7EZV - chains A and M of the 5 polymer chains in the assembly; structure by electron microscopy, 3.30 A resolution.

Chain A:
Protein: Spike glycoprotein
From: Severe acute respiratory syndrome coronavirus 2
UniProtKB: P0DTC2 (SPIKE_SARS2); aligned to UniProt positions 1-1205 over residues 4-1208 (the alignment contains insertions or deletions, so no single offset holds)
Sequence (1285 residues; row label = number of the first residue in the row):
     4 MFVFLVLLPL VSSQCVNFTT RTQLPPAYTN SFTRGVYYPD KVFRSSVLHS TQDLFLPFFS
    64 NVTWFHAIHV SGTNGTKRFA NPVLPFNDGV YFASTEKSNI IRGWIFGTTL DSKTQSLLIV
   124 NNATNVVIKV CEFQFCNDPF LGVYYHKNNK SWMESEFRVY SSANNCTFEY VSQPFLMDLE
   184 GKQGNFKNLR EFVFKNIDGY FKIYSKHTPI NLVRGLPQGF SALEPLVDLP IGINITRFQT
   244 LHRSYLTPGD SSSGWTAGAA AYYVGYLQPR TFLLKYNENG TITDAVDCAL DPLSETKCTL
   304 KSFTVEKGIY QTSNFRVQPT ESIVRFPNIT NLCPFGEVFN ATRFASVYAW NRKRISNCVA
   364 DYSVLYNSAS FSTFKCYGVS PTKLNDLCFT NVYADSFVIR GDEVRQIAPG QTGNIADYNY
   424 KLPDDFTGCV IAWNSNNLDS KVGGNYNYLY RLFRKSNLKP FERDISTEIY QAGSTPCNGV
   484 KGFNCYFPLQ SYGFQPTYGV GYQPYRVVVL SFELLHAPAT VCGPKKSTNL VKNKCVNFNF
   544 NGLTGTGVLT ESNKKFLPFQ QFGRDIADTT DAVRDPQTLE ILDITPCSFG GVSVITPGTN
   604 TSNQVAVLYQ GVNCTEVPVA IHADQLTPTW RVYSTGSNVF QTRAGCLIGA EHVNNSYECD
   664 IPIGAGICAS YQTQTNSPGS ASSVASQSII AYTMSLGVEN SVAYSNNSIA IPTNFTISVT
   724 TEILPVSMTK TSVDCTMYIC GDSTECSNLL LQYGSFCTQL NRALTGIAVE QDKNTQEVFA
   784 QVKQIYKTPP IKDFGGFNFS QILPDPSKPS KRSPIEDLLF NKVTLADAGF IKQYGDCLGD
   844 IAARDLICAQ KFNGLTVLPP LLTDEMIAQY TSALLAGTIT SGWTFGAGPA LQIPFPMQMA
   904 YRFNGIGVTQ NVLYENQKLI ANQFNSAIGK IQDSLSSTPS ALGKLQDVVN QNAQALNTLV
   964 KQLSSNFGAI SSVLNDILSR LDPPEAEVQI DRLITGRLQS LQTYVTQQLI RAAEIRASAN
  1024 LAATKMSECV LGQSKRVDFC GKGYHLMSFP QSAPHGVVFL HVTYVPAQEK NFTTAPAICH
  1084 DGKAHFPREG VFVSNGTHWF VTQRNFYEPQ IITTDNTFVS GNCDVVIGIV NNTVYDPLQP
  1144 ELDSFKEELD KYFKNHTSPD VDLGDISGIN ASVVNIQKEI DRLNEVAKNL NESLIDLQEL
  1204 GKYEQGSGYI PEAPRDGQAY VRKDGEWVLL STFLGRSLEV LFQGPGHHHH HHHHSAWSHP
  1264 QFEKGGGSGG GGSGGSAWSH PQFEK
Not modelled in the structure: 4-333, 517-1288
Sequence notes: conflict Phe21 (Leu18 in P0DTC2), Ala83 (Asp80 in P0DTC2), Gly218 (Asp215 in P0DTC2), Asn417 (Lys in P0DTC2), Lys484 (Glu in P0DTC2), Tyr501 (Asn in P0DTC2), Gly614 (Asp in P0DTC2), Gly682 (Arg in P0DTC2), Ser683 (Arg in P0DTC2), Ser685 (Arg in P0DTC2), Val701 (Ala in P0DTC2), Pro817 (Phe in P0DTC2), Pro892 (Ala in P0DTC2), Pro899 (Ala in P0DTC2), Pro942 (Ala in P0DTC2), Pro986 (Lys in P0DTC2), Pro987 (Val in P0DTC2); expression tag (1209-1288)
Disulfide bonds: Cys336-Cys361, Cys379-Cys432, Cys480-Cys488
Curated features (UniProtKB/Swiss-Prot):
  - glycosylation (N-linked (GlcNAc...) asparagine): Asn20 (complex), Asn64 (hybrid), Asn77 (complex), Asn125 (hybrid), Asn152 (complex), Asn168 (complex), Asn237 (high mannose), Asn334 (complex), Asn606 (hybrid)

Chain M:
Protein: 836H
From: Homo sapiens
Sequence (253 residues; each row starts with the number of its first residue; numbers below 1 keep their minus sign (Met-18 is residue -18)):
   -18 MGWSLILLFL VAVATRVLSQ VQLVQSGPEV KKPGTSVRVS CKASGFTFST SAVQWVRQAR
    42 GQRLEWIGWI AVGSGKTDYL QKFQERVTMT RDESTNTAYM QLSSLRSEDT AVYYCAAPHC
   102 SGGTCYDGFD IWGQGTLVTV SSASTKGPSV FPLAPSSKST SGGTAALGCL VKDYFPEPVT
   162 VSWNSGALTS GVHTFPAVLQ SSGLYSLSSV VTVPSSSLGT QTYICNVNHK PSNTKVDKKV
   222 EPKSCDKHHH HHH
Not modelled in the structure: -18 to 1, 122-234
Disulfide bonds: Cys22-Cys96, Cys101-Cys106

Chain A / chain M interface:
Pairs across the interface - 23 pairs, chain A then chain M:
  Leu455(A) with Gly54(M); Ser55(M)
  Phe456(A) with Ser30(M); Thr31(M); Gly54(M)
  Tyr473(A) with Gly104(M), hydrogen bond (side chain-backbone)
  Ala475(A) with Thr105(M), hydrogen bond (backbone-side chain); Cys106(M), hydrogen bond (backbone-backbone)
  Gly476(A) with Cys106(M); Asp108(M)
  Ser477(A) with Asp108(M)
  Thr478(A) with Asp108(M), hydrogen bond
  Gly485(A) with Trp50(M)
  Phe486(A) with Pro99(M), hydrophobic; Gly109(M); Phe110(M), hydrophobic
  Asn487(A) with Cys106(M); Asp108(M), hydrogen bond
  Tyr489(A) with Thr31(M); Ala33(M); Trp50(M), hydrophobic; Ala52(M), hydrophobic
  Gln493(A) with Ser55(M), hydrogen bond (side chain-backbone)
Also at the interface, not in a pair above, chain A (14 interface residues in all): Asn417, Lys458
Also at the interface, not in a pair above, chain M (17 interface residues in all): Ser32, Gly56, Tyr107
The authors on this interface:
  - pairs named by the authors: Thr478(A)-Asp108(M) (hydrogen bond)
  - interface residues, chain A: Phe456(A), Tyr473(A), Ala475(A), Phe486(A), Asn487(A), Tyr489(A), Gln493(A)

Summary:
14 residues of chain A and 17 residues of chain M are in contact; the contacts include 6 hydrogen bonds. Among
the polar pairs are Tyr473(A)-Gly104(M), Ala475(A)-Thr105(M) and Thr478(A)-Asp108(M). The authors report a
hydrogen bond between Thr478(A) and Asp108(M). The paper reports interface residues Phe456(A), Tyr473(A) and
Ala475(A) among others.
Here chain A is Spike glycoprotein (Severe acute respiratory syndrome coronavirus 2) and chain M is 836H (Homo
sapiens). Entry 7EZV (local CryoEM structure of the SARS-CoV-2 S6PV2 in complex with BD-812 Fab and BD-836
Fab) was determined by electron microscopy together with 7EY0 and 7EYA from the same study.
